9BJ2 - chains A and H of the 3 polymer chains in the assembly; structure by electron microscopy, 2.80 A resolution.

[Chain A]
Protein: Spike glycoprotein
Source organism: Severe acute respiratory syndrome coronavirus 2
UniProt: P0DTC2 (SPIKE_SARS2); residue numbers follow UniProt; this construct covers 1-1208
Amino-acid sequence (1288 residues; numbered 1 to 1288; the number before each row is that of its first residue):
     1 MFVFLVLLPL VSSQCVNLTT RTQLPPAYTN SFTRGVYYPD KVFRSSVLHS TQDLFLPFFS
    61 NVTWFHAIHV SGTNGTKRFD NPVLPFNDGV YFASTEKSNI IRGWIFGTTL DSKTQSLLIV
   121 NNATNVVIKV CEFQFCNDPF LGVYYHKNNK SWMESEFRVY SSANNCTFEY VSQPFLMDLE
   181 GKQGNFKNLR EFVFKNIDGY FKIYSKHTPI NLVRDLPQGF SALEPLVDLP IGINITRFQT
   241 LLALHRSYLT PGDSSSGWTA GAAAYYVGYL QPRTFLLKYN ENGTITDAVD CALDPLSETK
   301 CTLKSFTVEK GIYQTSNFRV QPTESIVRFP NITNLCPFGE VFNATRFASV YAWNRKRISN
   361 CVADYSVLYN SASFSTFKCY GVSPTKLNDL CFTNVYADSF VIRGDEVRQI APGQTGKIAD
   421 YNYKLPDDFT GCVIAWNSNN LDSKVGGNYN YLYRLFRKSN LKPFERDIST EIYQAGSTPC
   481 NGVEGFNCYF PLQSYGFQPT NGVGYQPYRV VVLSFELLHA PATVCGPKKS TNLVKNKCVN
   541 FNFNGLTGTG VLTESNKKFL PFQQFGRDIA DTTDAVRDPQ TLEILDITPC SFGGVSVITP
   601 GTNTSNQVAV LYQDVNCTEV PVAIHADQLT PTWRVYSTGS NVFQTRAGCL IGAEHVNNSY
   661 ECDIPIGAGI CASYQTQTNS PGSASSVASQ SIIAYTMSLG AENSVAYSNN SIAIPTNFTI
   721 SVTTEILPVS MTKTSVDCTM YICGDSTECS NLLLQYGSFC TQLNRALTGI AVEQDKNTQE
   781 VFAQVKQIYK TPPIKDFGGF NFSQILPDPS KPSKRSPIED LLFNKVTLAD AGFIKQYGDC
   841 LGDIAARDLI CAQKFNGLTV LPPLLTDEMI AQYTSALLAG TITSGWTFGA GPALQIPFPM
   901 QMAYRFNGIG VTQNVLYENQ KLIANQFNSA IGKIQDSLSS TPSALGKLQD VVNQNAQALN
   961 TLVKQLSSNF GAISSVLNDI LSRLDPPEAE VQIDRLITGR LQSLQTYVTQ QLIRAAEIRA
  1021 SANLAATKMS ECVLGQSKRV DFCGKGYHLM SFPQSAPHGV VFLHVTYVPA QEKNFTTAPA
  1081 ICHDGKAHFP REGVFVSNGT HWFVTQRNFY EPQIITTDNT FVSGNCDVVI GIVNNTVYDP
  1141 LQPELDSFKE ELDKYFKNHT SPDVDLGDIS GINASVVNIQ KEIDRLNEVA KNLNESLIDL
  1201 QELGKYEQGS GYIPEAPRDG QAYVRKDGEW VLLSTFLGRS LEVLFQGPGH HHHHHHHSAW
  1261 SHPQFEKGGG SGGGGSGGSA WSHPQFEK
Disordered / not traced: 1-13, 20-26, 71-76, 177-186, 212-214, 304-1288
Cystine bridges: Cys15-Cys136, Cys131-Cys166, Cys291-Cys301
Covalently attached groups: N-acetylglucosamine (NAG) linked to Asn122, Asn165, Asn234
Construct notes: engineered mutation Gly682 (Arg in P0DTC2), Ser683 (Arg in P0DTC2), Ser685 (Arg in P0DTC2), Pro817 (Phe in P0DTC2), Pro892 (Ala in P0DTC2), Pro899 (Ala in P0DTC2), Pro942 (Ala in P0DTC2), Pro986 (Lys in P0DTC2), Pro987 (Val in P0DTC2); expression tag (1209-1288)
Reported in the primary citation:
  - mutagenesis - P85DEL, N87I, R237Y: abolished binding to C1596

[Chain H]
Protein: C1533 Heavy Chain
Source organism: Homo sapiens
Amino-acid sequence (261 residues; row label = number of the first residue in the row; note: 1 number in that range is skipped by the numbering (no residue carries it; nothing is unmodelled there); numbers below 1 keep their minus sign (Met-18 is residue -18)):
   -18 MGWSCIILFL VATATGVHSQ VQLVQSGAEV KKPGSSVKVS CKTSGVIFSR NAFSWVRQAP
    42 GQGLEWMGRI IPFLDVTNSA QEFQGRVTLN ADKSTSTVYM ELSSLRSEDT AIYYCARHNG
   102 DPYDFWSGYN TWAGGL
   119 DVWGQGTTVT VSSASTKGPS VFPLAPSSKS TSGGTAALGC LVKDYFPEPV TVSWNSGALT
   179 SGVHTFPAVL QSSGLYSLSS VVTVPSSSLG TQTYICNVNH KPSNTKVDKR VEPKSCDKTH
   239 HHHHH
Disordered / not traced: -18 to 1, 132-243
Cystine bridges: Cys22-Cys96

[Chain A / chain H interface]
Pairs across the interface - 32 pairs, chain A then chain H:
  Tyr144(A) - Asp102(H)  hydrogen bond
  Tyr144(A) - Tyr104(H)  hydrophobic
  Tyr144(A) - Asp105(H)
  Tyr144(A) - Trp107(H)
  Tyr144(A) - Ser108(H)
  Tyr145(A) - Ser108(H)
  His146(A) - Trp107(H)  hydrogen bond (side chain-backbone)
  His146(A) - Ser108(H)
  Lys147(A) - Ser108(H)  hydrogen bond (backbone-backbone)
  Lys147(A) - Gly109(H)
  Lys147(A) - Tyr110(H)
  Trp152(A) - Trp107(H)
  Met153(A) - Leu55(H)  hydrophobic
  Met153(A) - Tyr104(H)  hydrophobic
  Met153(A) - Trp107(H)
  Glu154(A) - Tyr104(H)
  Ser155(A) - Tyr104(H)
  Phe157(A) - Ser30(H)
  Phe157(A) - Arg31(H)  hydrogen bond (backbone-side chain)
  Phe157(A) - Phe54(H)  hydrophobic
  Phe157(A) - Tyr104(H)  hydrophobic
  Arg158(A) - Asp102(H)  salt bridge
  Tyr160(A) - Arg31(H)  hydrogen bond (backbone-side chain)
  Ser161(A) - Arg31(H)
  Arg246(A) - Asp105(H)  salt bridge
  Arg246(A) - Trp113(H)
  Tyr248(A) - Asp105(H)
  Tyr248(A) - Ser108(H)  hydrogen bond
  Tyr248(A) - Tyr110(H)  hydrophobic
  Leu249(A) - Trp113(H)
  Thr250(A) - Trp113(H)
  Pro251(A) - Trp113(H)
Also at the interface, not in a pair above, chain A (19 interface residues in all): Ser151, Glu156
Also at the interface, not in a pair above, chain H (13 interface residues in all): Val27
Interface features reported in the paper:
  - epitope / paratope residues, chain A: Phe140(A), His245(A)

[Summary]
The interface between chain A and chain H involves 19 residues on one side and 13 on the other; the contacts
include 6 hydrogen bonds and 2 salt bridges. Polar contacts include Arg158(A)-Asp102(H), Arg246(A)-Asp105(H)
and Tyr144(A)-Asp102(H). The paper reports that P85DEL, N87I and R237Y of chain A abolish binding to C1596;
epitope/paratope residues Phe140(A) and His245(A).
Here chain A is Spike glycoprotein (Severe acute respiratory syndrome coronavirus 2) and chain H is C1533
Heavy Chain (Homo sapiens). Entry 9BJ2 (Structure of the SARS-CoV-2 S 6P trimer complex with the human
neutralizing antibody Fab fragment, C1533 ...) was determined by electron microscopy, deposited together with
9BJ4.
